Entry 3PGE (X-ray diffraction, 2.80 A resolution); this record covers chains A and B.

Chain A:
Molecule: SUMO-modified proliferating cell nuclear antigen
Source organism: Saccharomyces cerevisiae
Notes: fragment: sumo-C fragment of PCNA
UniProt: chimeric construct of Q12306, P15873: residues 1-98 from Q12306 (SMT3_YEAST) positions 1-98 (same numbers); residues 101-194 from P15873 (PCNA_YEAST) positions 165-258 (UniProt number = residue number + 64)
Sequence (200 residues; numbered -5 to 194; the number before each row is that of its first residue; numbers below 1 keep their minus sign (His-5 is residue -5)):
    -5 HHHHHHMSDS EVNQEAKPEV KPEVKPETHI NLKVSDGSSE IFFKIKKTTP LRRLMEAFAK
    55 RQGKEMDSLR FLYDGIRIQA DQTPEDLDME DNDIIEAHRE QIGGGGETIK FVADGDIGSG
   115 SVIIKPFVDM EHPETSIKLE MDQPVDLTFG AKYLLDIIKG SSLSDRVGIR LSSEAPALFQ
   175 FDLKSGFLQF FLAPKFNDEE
Disordered / not traced: -5 to 18, 99, 192-194
Differences from the reference sequence: expression tag (-5 to 0); linker (99-100)
Curated features (UniProtKB/Swiss-Prot):
  - modified residue: Ser2 (N-acetylserine), Ser4 (Phosphoserine)
  - cross-link: Gly98 (Glycyl lysine isopeptide (Gly-Lys) (interchain with K-? in acceptor proteins))

Chain B:
Molecule: Proliferating cell nuclear antigen
Source organism: Saccharomyces cerevisiae
Notes: fragment: N fragment of PCNA
UniProt: P15873 (PCNA_YEAST); residues 1-163 here = UniProt positions 1-163
Sequence (171 residues; row label = number of the first residue in the row; numbers below 1 keep their minus sign (Asp-7 is residue -7)):
    -7 DYKDDDDKML EAKFEEASLF KRIIDGFKDC VQLVNFQCKE DGIIAQAVDD SRVLLVSLEI
    53 GVEAFQEYRC DHPVTLGMDL TSLSKILRCG NNTDTLTLIA DNTPDSIILL FEDTKKDRIA
   113 EYSLKLMDID ADFLKIEELQ YDSTLSLPSS EFSKIVRDLS QLSDSINIMI T
Disordered / not traced: -7 to 0
Differences from the reference sequence: expression tag (-7 to 0)
Curated features (UniProtKB/Swiss-Prot):
  - DNA-binding region: Arg61 to Arg80
  - cross-link: Lys127 (Glycyl lysine isopeptide (Lys-Gly) (interchain with G-Cter in SUMO))

Chain A / chain B interface:
Contacting residue pairs - 139 pairs, chain A then chain B:
  Glu101(A) - Thr163(B)
  Thr102(A) - Met161(B)
  Thr102(A) - Ile162(B)
  Thr102(A) - Thr163(B)  hydrogen bond (backbone-backbone)
  Ile103(A) - Ile160(B)  hydrophobic
  Ile103(A) - Met161(B)
  Ile103(A) - Ile162(B)  hydrophobic
  Lys104(A) - Asn159(B)
  Lys104(A) - Ile160(B)
  Lys104(A) - Met161(B)  hydrogen bond (backbone-backbone)
  Phe105(A) - Ile147(B)  hydrophobic
  Phe105(A) - Leu151(B)  hydrophobic
  Phe105(A) - Asn159(B)
  Phe105(A) - Ile160(B)  hydrophobic
  Val106(A) - Ser157(B)
  Val106(A) - Ile158(B)
  Val106(A) - Asn159(B)  hydrogen bond (backbone-backbone)
  Ala107(A) - Leu151(B)
  Ala107(A) - Ser155(B)
  Ala107(A) - Ser157(B)
  Asp108(A) - Ser155(B)  hydrogen bond (backbone-side chain)
  Gly109(A) - Leu154(B)
  Gly109(A) - Ser155(B)
  Asp110(A) - Leu154(B)
  Gly112(A) - Leu154(B)
  Ser113(A) - Leu154(B)
  Gly114(A) - Leu151(B)
  Gly114(A) - Leu154(B)
  Ser115(A) - Leu151(B)
  Glu128(A) - Pro140(B)
  Thr129(A) - Pro140(B)
  Ser130(A) - Pro140(B)
  Ile131(A) - Ser138(B)
  Ile131(A) - Glu143(B)
  Lys132(A) - Leu137(B)
  Lys132(A) - Ser138(B)  hydrogen bond (backbone-backbone)
  Leu133(A) - Thr136(B)
  Leu133(A) - Leu137(B)  hydrophobic
  Leu133(A) - Ile162(B)  hydrophobic
  Glu134(A) - Ser135(B)
  Glu134(A) - Thr136(B)  hydrogen bond (backbone-backbone)
  Met135(A) - Asp134(B)
  Met135(A) - Ser135(B)
  Met135(A) - Ile162(B)  hydrophobic
  Met135(A) - Thr163(B)
  Asp136(A) - Asp134(B)  hydrogen bond (backbone-backbone)
  Asp136(A) - Ser135(B)
  Gln137(A) - Asp134(B)  hydrogen bond (backbone-backbone)
  Gln137(A) - Ser135(B)  hydrogen bond (backbone-side chain)
  Pro138(A) - Ile162(B)
  Val139(A) - Asp134(B)
  Val139(A) - Ile160(B)
  Val139(A) - Met161(B)
  Val139(A) - Ile162(B)  hydrogen bond (backbone-backbone)
  Asp140(A) - Asn159(B)  hydrogen bond
  Asp140(A) - Ile160(B)
  Asp140(A) - Met161(B)
  Leu141(A) - Asn159(B)  hydrogen bond (backbone-side chain)
  Leu141(A) - Ile160(B)  hydrogen bond (backbone-backbone)
  Thr142(A) - Ser157(B)
  Thr142(A) - Ile158(B)
  Thr142(A) - Asn159(B)  hydrogen bond
  Phe143(A) - Ser157(B)
  Phe143(A) - Ile158(B)  hydrogen bond (backbone-backbone)
  Phe143(A) - Ile160(B)  hydrophobic
  Gly144(A) - Asp156(B)
  Ala145(A) - Ser152(B)
  Ala145(A) - Ser155(B)
  Ala145(A) - Asp156(B)  hydrogen bond (backbone-backbone)
  Tyr147(A) - Asp41(B)
  Tyr147(A) - Ser43(B)  hydrogen bond
  Tyr147(A) - Val45(B)
  Leu148(A) - Val148(B)  hydrophobic
  Leu148(A) - Ile158(B)  hydrophobic
  Leu149(A) - Ser152(B)
  Asp150(A) - Asp21(B)
  Asp150(A) - Cys22(B)
  Ile151(A) - Leu46(B)  hydrophobic
  Ile152(A) - Phe144(B)  hydrophobic
  Ile152(A) - Ser145(B)
  Ile152(A) - Val148(B)  hydrophobic
  Ile152(A) - Arg149(B)
  Lys153(A) - Gly18(B)
  Lys153(A) - Asp21(B)  salt bridge
  Gly154(A) - Gly18(B)
  Ser155(A) - Ser141(B)  hydrogen bond (side chain-backbone)
  Ser155(A) - Ser145(B)
  Ser156(A) - Arg14(B)
  Leu157(A) - Arg14(B)
  Leu157(A) - Ile15(B)  hydrophobic
  Ser158(A) - Ser141(B)  hydrogen bond (backbone-side chain)
  Asp159(A) - Pro140(B)
  Asp159(A) - Ser141(B)  hydrogen bond (backbone-backbone)
  Arg160(A) - Ser138(B)  hydrogen bond
  Arg160(A) - Leu139(B)
  Arg160(A) - Ser141(B)
  Val161(A) - Leu137(B)
  Val161(A) - Ser138(B)
  Val161(A) - Leu139(B)  hydrogen bond (backbone-backbone)
  Gly162(A) - Leu137(B)
  Ile163(A) - Ser135(B)
  Ile163(A) - Thr136(B)
  Ile163(A) - Leu137(B)  hydrogen bond (backbone-backbone)
  Ile163(A) - Phe144(B)  hydrophobic
  Arg164(A) - Tyr133(B)
  Arg164(A) - Ser135(B)
  Arg164(A) - Thr136(B)  hydrogen bond
  Leu165(A) - Tyr133(B)
  Leu165(A) - Asp134(B)  hydrogen bond (backbone-backbone)
  Leu165(A) - Ser135(B)  hydrogen bond (backbone-backbone)
  Leu165(A) - Ile162(B)  hydrophobic
  Ser166(A) - Tyr133(B)
  Ser167(A) - Asp134(B)  hydrogen bond
  Pro170(A) - Tyr133(B)
  Phe173(A) - Phe144(B)  hydrophobic
  Phe175(A) - Ser141(B)
  Lys178(A) - Ala56(B)
  Ser179(A) - Ile52(B)
  Ser179(A) - Gly53(B)  hydrogen bond (backbone-backbone)
  Ser179(A) - Glu55(B)
  Gly180(A) - Glu51(B)
  Phe181(A) - Ser49(B)
  Phe181(A) - Leu50(B)
  Phe181(A) - Glu51(B)  hydrogen bond (backbone-backbone)
  Leu182(A) - Val48(B)  hydrophobic
  Leu182(A) - Ser49(B)
  Gln183(A) - Leu47(B)
  Gln183(A) - Val48(B)
  Gln183(A) - Ser49(B)  hydrogen bond (backbone-backbone)
  Phe184(A) - Gly18(B)
  Phe184(A) - Leu47(B)
  Phe185(A) - Val45(B)
  Phe185(A) - Leu46(B)
  Phe185(A) - Leu47(B)  hydrogen bond (backbone-backbone)
  Phe185(A) - Tyr133(B)
  Leu186(A) - Val45(B)
  Ala187(A) - Val45(B)  hydrogen bond (backbone-backbone)
  Lys189(A) - Asp156(B)
  Lys189(A) - Ser157(B)
Also at the interface, not in a pair above, chain A (72 interface residues in all): Gly100, Val116, Ile118, Leu172, Leu177
Also at the interface, not in a pair above, chain B (50 interface residues in all): Asp17, Phe19, Val54, Gln132, Ser142

Overview:
Chain A and chain B form an interface of 72 and 50 residues respectively; the contacts include 32 hydrogen
bonds and 1 salt bridge. Polar pairs include Lys153(A)-Asp21(B), Asp108(A)-Ser155(B) and Gln137(A)-Ser135(B).
Here chain A is SUMO-modified proliferating cell nuclear antigen and chain B is Proliferating cell nuclear
antigen, both from Saccharomyces cerevisiae. Entry 3PGE (Structure of sumoylated PCNA) was determined by X-ray
diffraction.
